Entry 6VO3 (electron microscopy, 4.25 A resolution (low resolution: residue-level contacts below are approximate; hydrogen-bond / salt-bridge calls are withheld)); this record covers chains H and L of the 12 polymer chains in the assembly.

# Chain H
Molecule: PGV04 heavy chain
Source organism: Homo sapiens
Amino-acid sequence (228 residues; each row starts with the number of its first residue; a row labelled like 52A-52B holds insertion residues (52A, then the next letters in order)):
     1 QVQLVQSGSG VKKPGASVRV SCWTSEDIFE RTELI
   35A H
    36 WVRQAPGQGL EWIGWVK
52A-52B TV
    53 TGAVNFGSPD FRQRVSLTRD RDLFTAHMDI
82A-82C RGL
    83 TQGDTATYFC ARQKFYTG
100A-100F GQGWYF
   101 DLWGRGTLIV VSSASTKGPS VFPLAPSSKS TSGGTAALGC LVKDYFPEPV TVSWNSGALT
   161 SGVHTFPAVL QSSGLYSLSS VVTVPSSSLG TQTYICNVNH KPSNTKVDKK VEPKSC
Disordered / not traced: 114-216
Disulfides: Cys22-Cys92

# Chain L
Molecule: PGV04 light chain
Source organism: Homo sapiens
Amino-acid sequence (208 residues; each row starts with the number of its first residue; note: 6 numbers in that range are skipped by the numbering (no residue carries them; nothing is unmodelled there)):
     1 EIVLTQSPGT LSLSPGETAS LSCTAAS
    30 YGHMTWYQKK PGQPPKLLIF ATSKRASGIP DRFSGSQFGK QYTLTITRME PEDFARYYCQ
    90 QL
    96 EFFGQGTRLE IRRTVAAPSV FIFPPSDEQL KSGTASVVCL LNNFYPREAK VQWKVDNALQ
   156 SGNSQESVTE QDSKDSTYSL SSTLTLSKAD YEKHKVYACE VTHQGLSSPV TKSFNRGEC
Disordered / not traced: 107-214
Disulfides: Cys23-Cys88

# How chain H and chain L interact
Pairs across the interface (28; chain H residue first):
  Gln1(H) - Lys45(L)
  Gly44(H) - Tyr87(L)
  Leu45(H) - Tyr87(L)
  Leu45(H) - Phe98(L)
  Trp47(H) - Glu96(L)
  Trp47(H) - Phe98(L)
  Phe91(H) - Pro43(L)
  Phe97(H) - Phe49(L)
  Gly100A(H) - His32(L)
  Gly100A(H) - Thr51(L)
  Gln100B(H) - Ala50(L)
  Gly100C(H) - Leu91(L)
  Trp100D(H) - Thr34(L)
  Trp100D(H) - Tyr36(L)
  Trp100D(H) - Gln89(L)
  Trp100D(H) - Leu91(L)
  Trp100D(H) - Glu96(L)
  Tyr100E(H) - Thr34(L)
  Tyr100E(H) - Tyr36(L)
  Tyr100E(H) - Leu46(L)
  Tyr100E(H) - Phe49(L)
  Tyr100E(H) - Ala50(L)
  Phe100F(H) - Tyr36(L)
  Phe100F(H) - Gln89(L)
  Phe100F(H) - Phe98(L)
  Trp103(H) - Pro43(L)
  Trp103(H) - Pro44(L)
  Gly104(H) - Pro43(L)
Other interface residues (no listed pair), chain H (18 interface residues in all): Val37, Gln39, Gln43, Glu46
Other interface residues (no listed pair), chain L (17 interface residues in all): Lys38, Gln100

# Overview
18 residues of chain H face 17 of chain L across their interface.
Here chain H is PGV04 heavy chain and chain L is PGV04 light chain, both from Homo sapiens. Entry 6VO3 (AMC009
SOSIP.v4.2 in complex with PGV04 Fab) was determined by electron microscopy.
